PDB entry 5GMF | X-ray diffraction, 2.50 A resolution | chains A and C of the 4 polymer chains in the assembly

# Chain A (and C)
Name: Toll-like receptor 7
Organism: Macaca mulatta
Notes: chain C of this document is another copy of the same molecule, construct and numbering; everything in this record applies to it too
Reference sequence: B3Y653 (B3Y653_MACMU); residue numbers follow UniProt; this construct covers 27-839
Chain sequence (817 residues; numbered 23 to 839; the number before each row is that of its first residue):
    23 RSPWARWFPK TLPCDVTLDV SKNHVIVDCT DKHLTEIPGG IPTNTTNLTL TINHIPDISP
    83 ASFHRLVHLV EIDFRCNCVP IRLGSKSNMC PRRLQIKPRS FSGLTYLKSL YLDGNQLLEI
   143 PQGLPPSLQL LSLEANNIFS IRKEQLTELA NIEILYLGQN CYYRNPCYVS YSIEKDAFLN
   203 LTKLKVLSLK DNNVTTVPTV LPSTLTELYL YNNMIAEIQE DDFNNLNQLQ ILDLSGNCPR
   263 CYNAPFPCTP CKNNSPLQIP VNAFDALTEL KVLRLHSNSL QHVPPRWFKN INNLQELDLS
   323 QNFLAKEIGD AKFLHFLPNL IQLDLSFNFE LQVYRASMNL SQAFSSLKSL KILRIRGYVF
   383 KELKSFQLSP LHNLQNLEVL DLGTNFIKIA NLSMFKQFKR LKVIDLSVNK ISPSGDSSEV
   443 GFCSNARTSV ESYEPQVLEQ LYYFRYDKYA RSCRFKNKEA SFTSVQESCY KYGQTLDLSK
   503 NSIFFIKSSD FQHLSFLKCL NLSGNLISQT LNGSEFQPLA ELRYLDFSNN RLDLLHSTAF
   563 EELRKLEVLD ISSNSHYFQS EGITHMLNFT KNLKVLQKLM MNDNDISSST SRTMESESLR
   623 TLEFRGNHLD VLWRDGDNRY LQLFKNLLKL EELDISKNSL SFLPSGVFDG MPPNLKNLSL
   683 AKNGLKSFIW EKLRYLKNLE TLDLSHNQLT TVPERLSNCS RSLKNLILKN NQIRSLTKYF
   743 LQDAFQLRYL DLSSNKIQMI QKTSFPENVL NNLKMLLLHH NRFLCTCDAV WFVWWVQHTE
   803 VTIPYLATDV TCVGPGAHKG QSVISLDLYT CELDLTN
Unresolved in the structure: 23, 436-458, 479-489, 834-839
Differences from the reference sequence: expression tag (23-26); engineered mutation Gln-167 (Asn in B3Y653), Gln-389 (Asn in B3Y653), Gln-488 (Asn in B3Y653), Gln-799 (Asn in B3Y653)
Disulfides: Cys-36/Cys-51, Cys-98/Cys-475, Cys-100/Cys-112, Cys-183/Cys-189, Cys-260/Cys-273, Cys-263/Cys-270, Cys-491/Cys-521, Cys-787/Cys-814, Cys-789/Cys-833
Covalent attachments: N-acetylglucosamine (NAG) linked to Asn-69, Asn-215, Asn-361, Asn-413, Asn-523
Metal / ion sites: Ca2+ site 1: Trp-29 (shared with 1 residue of chain B); Ca2+ site 2: Asp-829 (shared with 1 residue of chain B)
Residues lining bound ligands:
  - guanosine (GMP), molecule 1: Tyr-264, Phe-351, Gln-354, Tyr-356, Val-381, Phe-408, Lys-432
  - guanosine (GMP), molecule 2: Thr-532, Asp-555, Leu-557, Gly-584, Ile-585, Thr-586
From the paper describing this entry:
  - binding site for guanosine: Tyr-264, Phe-351, Gln-354, Tyr-356, Val-381, Phe-408, Lys-432, Thr-532, Asp-555, Leu-557, Ile-585, Thr-586
  - self-association interface (contacts with another copy of this molecule); pairs are residue here / residue on that copy: Phe-408/Ile-585, Ser-530/Lys-432 (hydrogen bond)
  - binding site for the 4-nt RNA strand: His-76, Arg-97, Cys-98, Asp-135, Glu-156, Ala-157, Gln-181, Tyr-184, Arg-186, Arg-467, Arg-473, Ser-474, Cys-475
  - mutagenesis - F408A, K432A, D555A, L557A, T586A: abolished signaling in response to guanosine
  - mutagenesis - I74A, H76A, R97A, L105A, E156A, Q181A, Y184A, R473A: decreased signaling with the 4-nt RNA strand
  - mutagenesis - R97A, C112S, R186A: decreased binding to the 4-nt RNA strand
  - specificity-determining residues: Asp-555, Leu-557 (proposed by the authors, not directly observed)
  - specificity-determining residues: Gln-181, Arg-473

# How chain A and chain C interact
Residue-residue contacts - 88 pairs, chain A then chain C:
  Arg-104(A) / Asp-637(C)
  Arg-104(A) / Gly-638(C)
  Lys-108(A) / Asp-637(C)  salt bridge
  Lys-108(A) / Phe-664(C)
  Lys-108(A) / Ser-689(C)  hydrogen bond (backbone-side chain)
  Ser-109(A) / Lys-688(C)
  Ser-109(A) / Ser-689(C)
  Tyr-185(A) / Arg-636(C)  hydrogen bond
  Tyr-185(A) / Gly-638(C)
  Arg-186(A) / Arg-636(C)
  Arg-186(A) / Asp-637(C)  hydrogen bond (side chain-backbone)
  Tyr-264(A) / Thr-586(C)  hydrogen bond
  Asn-265(A) / Thr-586(C)  hydrogen bond
  Asn-265(A) / Thr-612(C)  hydrogen bond
  Ala-266(A) / Arg-641(C)  hydrogen bond (backbone-side chain)
  Pro-267(A) / Arg-641(C)
  Phe-268(A) / Arg-641(C)  hydrogen bond (backbone-side chain)
  Pro-269(A) / Arg-641(C)
  Thr-406(A) / Glu-583(C)
  Phe-408(A) / Ile-585(C)  hydrophobic
  Val-430(A) / Ser-582(C)
  Lys-432(A) / Ser-530(C)  hydrogen bond (side chain-backbone)
  Lys-432(A) / Thr-532(C)
  Lys-432(A) / Asp-555(C)  salt bridge
  Lys-432(A) / Tyr-579(C)
  Gln-462(A) / Glu-583(C)
  Leu-463(A) / Glu-583(C)
  Tyr-464(A) / Glu-583(C)  hydrogen bond (backbone-side chain)
  Tyr-465(A) / Glu-583(C)  hydrogen bond (backbone-side chain)
  Phe-466(A) / Glu-583(C)  hydrogen bond (backbone-side chain)
  Phe-466(A) / Gly-584(C)
  Lys-502(A) / His-578(C)
  Lys-502(A) / Ser-582(C)
  Asn-503(A) / Arg-553(C)  hydrogen bond (backbone-side chain)
  Ser-504(A) / Ser-530(C)
  Ser-504(A) / Arg-553(C)
  Ser-504(A) / Tyr-579(C)
  Phe-506(A) / Phe-506(C)  hydrophobic
  Gly-526(A) / Arg-553(C)  hydrogen bond (backbone-side chain)
  Gly-526(A) / His-578(C)
  Asn-527(A) / Arg-553(C)  hydrogen bond (backbone-side chain)
  Leu-528(A) / Leu-528(C)
  Leu-528(A) / Ser-530(C)
  Leu-528(A) / Arg-553(C)
  Ser-530(A) / Lys-432(C)  hydrogen bond (backbone-side chain)
  Ser-530(A) / Ser-504(C)
  Ser-530(A) / Leu-528(C)
  Thr-532(A) / Lys-432(C)
  Arg-553(A) / Asn-503(C)  hydrogen bond (side chain-backbone)
  Arg-553(A) / Ser-504(C)
  Arg-553(A) / Gly-526(C)  hydrogen bond (side chain-backbone)
  Arg-553(A) / Asn-527(C)  hydrogen bond (side chain-backbone)
  Arg-553(A) / Leu-528(C)
  Asp-555(A) / Lys-432(C)  salt bridge
  His-578(A) / Lys-502(C)
  His-578(A) / Gly-526(C)
  Tyr-579(A) / Lys-432(C)
  Tyr-579(A) / Ser-504(C)
  Ser-582(A) / Val-430(C)
  Ser-582(A) / Lys-502(C)
  Glu-583(A) / Thr-406(C)
  Glu-583(A) / Gln-462(C)
  Glu-583(A) / Leu-463(C)
  Glu-583(A) / Tyr-464(C)  hydrogen bond (side chain-backbone)
  Glu-583(A) / Tyr-465(C)  hydrogen bond (side chain-backbone)
  Glu-583(A) / Phe-466(C)  hydrogen bond (side chain-backbone)
  Gly-584(A) / Asn-265(C)
  Gly-584(A) / Phe-466(C)
  Ile-585(A) / Phe-408(C)  hydrophobic
  Thr-586(A) / Tyr-264(C)  hydrogen bond
  Thr-586(A) / Asn-265(C)  hydrogen bond
  Thr-612(A) / Asn-265(C)  hydrogen bond
  Arg-636(A) / Tyr-185(C)  hydrogen bond
  Arg-636(A) / Arg-186(C)
  Asp-637(A) / Arg-104(C)
  Asp-637(A) / Lys-108(C)  salt bridge
  Asp-637(A) / Arg-186(C)  hydrogen bond (backbone-side chain)
  Gly-638(A) / Arg-104(C)
  Gly-638(A) / Tyr-185(C)
  Asp-639(A) / Pro-269(C)
  Arg-641(A) / Ala-266(C)  hydrogen bond (side chain-backbone)
  Arg-641(A) / Pro-267(C)
  Arg-641(A) / Phe-268(C)  hydrogen bond (side chain-backbone)
  Arg-641(A) / Pro-269(C)
  Phe-664(A) / Lys-108(C)
  Lys-688(A) / Ser-109(C)
  Ser-689(A) / Lys-108(C)  hydrogen bond (side chain-backbone)
  Ser-689(A) / Ser-109(C)
Other interface residues (no listed pair), chain A (49 interface residues in all): Phe-349, Gln-581
Other interface residues (no listed pair), chain C (49 interface residues in all): Phe-349, Gln-581, Asp-639

# Overview
Chain A and chain C each contribute 49 residues to their interface, with 30 hydrogen bonds and 4 salt bridges.
Polar pairs include Lys-108(A)/Asp-637(C), Lys-432(A)/Asp-555(C) and Lys-108(A)/Ser-689(C). The paper reports
a binding site for the 4-nt RNA strand at His-76(A), Arg-97(A) and Cys-98(A) among others; I74A, H76A and R97A
of chain A, among others, reduce signaling with the 4-nt RNA strand; 15 substitutions were tested in all.
Chain A and chain C are both Toll-like receptor 7 (Macaca mulatta); the structure, Crystal structure of monkey
TLR7 in complex with guanosine and polyU, was determined by X-ray diffraction together with 5GMG and 5GMH from
the same study.
